PDB entry 4YD2 | X-ray diffraction, 2.47 A resolution | chains A and P of the 4 polymer chains in the assembly

# Chain A
Molecule: DNA-directed DNA/RNA polymerase mu
Source organism: Homo sapiens
Notes: EC 2.7.7.7; engineered mutation(s): deletion of residues P398-P410, replaced by glycine (labelled G410)
UniProt: Q9NP87 (DPOLM_HUMAN); numbering as in UniProt; present here: 134-397, 411-494
Amino-acid sequence (354 residues; each row starts with the number of its first residue; note: 12 numbers in that range are skipped by the numbering (no residue carries them; nothing is unmodelled there)):
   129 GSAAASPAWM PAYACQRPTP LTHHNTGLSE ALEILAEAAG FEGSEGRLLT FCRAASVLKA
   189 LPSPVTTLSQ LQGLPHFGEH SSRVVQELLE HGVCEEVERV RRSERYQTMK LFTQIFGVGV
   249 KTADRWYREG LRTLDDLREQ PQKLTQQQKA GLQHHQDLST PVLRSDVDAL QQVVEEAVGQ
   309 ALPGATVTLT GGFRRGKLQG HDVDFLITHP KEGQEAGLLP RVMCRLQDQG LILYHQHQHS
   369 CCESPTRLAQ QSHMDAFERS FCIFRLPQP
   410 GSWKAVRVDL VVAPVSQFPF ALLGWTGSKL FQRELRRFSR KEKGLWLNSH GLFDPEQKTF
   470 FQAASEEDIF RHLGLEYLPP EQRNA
Unresolved in the structure: 129-137, 364-385
Differences from the reference sequence: expression tag (129-133); insertion (410)
Metal / ion sites: Na+ site 1: Thr241, Ile243, Val246 (shared with DT3(P) of chain P); Na+ site 2: Asp330, Asp332, Asp418 (shared with DA4(P), DT5(P) of chain P); Na+ site 3: Asp330, Asp332 (together with pyrophosphate) (shared with DT5(P) of chain P)
Residues lining bound ligands: pyrophosphate (PPV): Gly319, Gly320, Arg323, Lys325, Asp330, Asp332
Curated features (UniProtKB/Swiss-Prot):
  - region: Arg323 to Asp332 (Involved in ssDNA binding)
  - binding site (Mg(2+)): Asp330, Asp332, Asp418
  - site: Gly433 (Responsible for the low discrimination between dNTP and rNTP)

# Chain P
Molecule: 5-nt DNA strand
Sequence (5 nucleotides; numbered 1 to 5; the number before each row is that of its first residue):
     1 CGTAT
Metal / ion sites: Na+ site 1: DT3 (shared with Thr241(A), Ile243(A), Val246(A) of chain A); Na+ site 2: DA4, DT5 (shared with Asp330(A), Asp332(A), Asp418(A) of chain A); Na+ site 3: DT5 (together with pyrophosphate) (shared with Asp330(A), Asp332(A) of chain A)

# Chain A / chain P interface
Residue-residue contacts (31; chain A residue first):
  Ile243(A) - DT3(P)  phosphate contact
  Phe244(A) - DT3(P)  phosphate contact
  Phe244(A) - DA4(P)  phosphate contact
  Gly245(A) - DG2(P)  phosphate contact
  Gly245(A) - DT3(P)  hydrogen bond to the phosphate
  Val246(A) - DG2(P)  hydrogen bond to the phosphate
  Val246(A) - DT3(P)  hydrogen bond to the phosphate
  Gly247(A) - DG2(P)  hydrogen bond to the phosphate
  Gly247(A) - DT3(P)  phosphate contact
  Lys249(A) - DG2(P)  phosphate contact
  Thr250(A) - DC1(P)  hydrogen bond to the phosphate
  Thr250(A) - DG2(P)  hydrogen bond to the phosphate
  Gln275(A) - DG2(P)  sugar contact
  Gln275(A) - DT3(P)  sugar contact
  Arg323(A) - DT5(P)  hydrogen bond to the phosphate
  Asp330(A) - DT5(P)  phosphate contact
  Asp332(A) - DA4(P)  phosphate contact
  Asp332(A) - DT5(P)  phosphate contact
  Arg387(A) - DT3(P)  base contact
  Phe389(A) - DT3(P)  sugar contact
  Phe389(A) - DA4(P)  sugar contact
  Arg416(A) - DT3(P)  phosphate contact
  Arg416(A) - DA4(P)  salt bridge to the phosphate
  Asp418(A) - DA4(P)  sugar contact
  Gly433(A) - DT5(P)  sugar contact
  Trp434(A) - DA4(P)  sugar contact
  Trp434(A) - DT5(P)  sugar contact
  Thr435(A) - DT5(P)  phosphate contact
  Gly436(A) - DT5(P)  phosphate contact
  Ser437(A) - DT5(P)  sugar contact
  Lys438(A) - DT5(P)  base contact
Other interface residues (no listed pair), chain A (24 interface residues in all): Val248, Gly319, Gln441

# In short
Chain A and chain P form an interface of 24 and 5 residues respectively, with 7 hydrogen bonds and 1 salt
bridge. Polar contacts include Gly245(A)-DT3(P), Val246(A)-DG2(P) and Val246(A)-DT3(P). Bound to chain A:
pyrophosphate. Curated annotation (UniProt) lists 3 Mg2+-binding residues on chain A.
Here chain A is DNA-directed DNA/RNA polymerase mu (Homo sapiens) and chain P is a 5-nt DNA strand. Entry 4YD2
(Nicked complex of human DNA Polymerase Mu with 2-nt gapped DNA substrate) was determined by X-ray
diffraction, deposited together with 4YCX and 4YD1.
